PDB entry 7SWP | electron microscopy, 3.80 A resolution | chains A and H of the 3 polymer chains in the assembly

# Chain A
Name: Spike protein S1
From: Severe acute respiratory syndrome coronavirus 2
UniProtKB: P0DTC2 (SPIKE_SARS2); residue numbers follow UniProt; this construct covers 334-528
Amino-acid sequence (195 residues; each row starts with the number of its first residue):
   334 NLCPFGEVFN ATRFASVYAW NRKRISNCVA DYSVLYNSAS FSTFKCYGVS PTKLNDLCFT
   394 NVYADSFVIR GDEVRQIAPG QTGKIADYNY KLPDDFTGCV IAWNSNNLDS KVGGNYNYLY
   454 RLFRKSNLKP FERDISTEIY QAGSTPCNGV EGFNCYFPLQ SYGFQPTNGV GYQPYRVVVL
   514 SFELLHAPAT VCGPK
UniProt features mapped onto this chain:
  - region: Arg403 to Asp405 (Integrin-binding motif), Asn448 to Phe456 (Immunodominant HLA epitope recognized by the CD8+)
  - glycosylation: Asn343 (N-linked (GlcNAc...) (complex) asparagine)
  - natural variant: Gly339 (G339D: In strain: Omicron/BA.1, Omicron/BA.2 and 4 more; G339H: In strain: Omicron/BA.2.75, Omicron/XBB.1.5 and 1 more), Arg346 (R346K: In strain: Mu/B.1.621; R346T: In strain: Omicron/BQ.1.1, Omicron/XBB.1.5 and 1 more), Leu368 (L368I: In strain: Omicron/XBB.1.5, Omicron/EG.5.1), Ser371 (S371F: In strain: Omicron/BA.2, Omicron/BA.2.12.1 and 6 more; S371L: In strain: Omicron/BA.1), Ser373 (S373P: In strain: Omicron/BA.1, Omicron/BA.2 and 7 more), Ser375 (S375F: In strain: Omicron/BA.1, Omicron/BA.2 and 7 more), Thr376 (T376A: In strain: Omicron/BA.2, Omicron/BA.2.12.1 and 5 more), Asp405 (D405N: In strain: Omicron/BA.2, Omicron/BA.2.12.1 and 6 more), Arg408 (R408S: In strain: Omicron/BA.2, Omicron/BA.2.12.1 and 6 more), Lys417 (K417N: In strain: Beta/B.1.351, Omicron/BA.1 and 8 more; K417T: In strain: Gamma/P.1), Asn440 (N440K: In strain: Omicron/BA.1, Omicron/BA.2 and 7 more), Lys444 (K444T: In strain: Omicron/BQ.1.1), 16 further natural variant entries in UniProt
  - mutagenesis: Asn343 (N343Q: Reduced viral infectivity), Leu452 (L452R: Increased resistance to neutralizing antibodies. Decreases HLA binding to NF9 epitope. Increased binding affinity to human ACE2), Tyr453 (Y453F: Decreased HLA binding to NF9 epitope. Increased binding affinity to human ACE2), Ala475 (A475V: Increased resistance to neutralizing antibodies), Val483 (V483A: Increased resistance to neutralizing antibodies), Glu484 (E484D: Increased replication in human TMEM106B overexpressing cells), Phe490 (F490L: Increased resistance to neutralizing antibodies and human covalescent sera neutralization), Gln493 (Q493N: Reduced host ACE2-binding affinity in vitro; Q493Y: Reduced host ACE2-binding affinity in vitro), Asn501 (N501T: Reduced host ACE2-binding affinity in vitro; N501Y: Increased binding affinity to human ACE2), His519 (H519P: Increased resistance to human covalescent sera neutralization)
Disulfide bonds: Cys336-Cys361, Cys379-Cys432, Cys391-Cys525, Cys480-Cys488
What the authors report for this chain:
  - mutagenesis - S477N/T478K, Q493R: decreased binding to Fab G32A4

# Chain H
Name: G32Q4 Fab heavy chain
From: Homo sapiens
Notes: antibody fragment or engineered binder
Amino-acid sequence (234 residues; row label = number of the first residue in the row):
     1 QVQLVESGGG VVQPGRSLRL SCAASGFTFS RYAMQWVRQA PGKGLEWVAV ISYDGNNRYY
    61 ADSVKGRFTI SRDNSKNTLY LQMNSLRAED TAVYYCARGP PGYYDSSGYY QTPEYFQHWG
   121 QGTLVTVSSA STKGPSVFPL APSSKSTSGG TAALGCLVKD YFPEPVTVSW NSGALTSGVH
   181 TFPAVLQSSG LYSLSSVVTV PSSSLGTQTY ICNVNHKPSN TKVDKRVEPK SCDK
Disordered / not traced: 130-234
Disulfide bonds: Cys22-Cys96

# How chain A and chain H interact
Residue-residue contacts (28):
  Tyr369(A) - Ser106(H)  hydrogen bond (backbone-side chain)
  Phe377(A) - Tyr103(H)
  Phe377(A) - Asp105(H)
  Lys378(A) - Tyr103(H)  hydrogen bond
  Cys379(A) - Tyr103(H)
  Cys379(A) - Tyr104(H)  hydrogen bond (backbone-backbone)
  Tyr380(A) - Pro101(H)
  Tyr380(A) - Tyr103(H)  hydrophobic
  Val382(A) - Tyr104(H)
  Ser383(A) - Tyr104(H)
  Ser383(A) - Gly108(H)
  Pro384(A) - Tyr104(H)
  Pro384(A) - Asp105(H)
  Thr385(A) - Gly108(H)
  Pro412(A) - Tyr32(H)  hydrogen bond (backbone-side chain)
  Pro412(A) - Pro101(H)
  Gly413(A) - Tyr32(H)
  Gly413(A) - Arg98(H)  hydrogen bond (backbone-side chain)
  Gly413(A) - Gln117(H)  hydrogen bond (backbone-side chain)
  Gln414(A) - Pro100(H)
  Gln414(A) - Tyr115(H)
  Gln414(A) - Gln117(H)  hydrogen bond
  Asp427(A) - Arg31(H)  hydrogen bond (backbone-side chain)
  Asp427(A) - Tyr32(H)
  Asp428(A) - Thr28(H)
  Asp428(A) - Arg31(H)  salt bridge
  Phe429(A) - Arg31(H)  hydrogen bond (backbone-side chain)
  Thr430(A) - Arg31(H)  hydrogen bond
Other interface residues (no listed pair), chain A (18 interface residues in all): Lys386, Arg408
Other interface residues (no listed pair), chain H (14 interface residues in all): Ser107

# In short
Chain A and chain H form an interface of 18 and 14 residues respectively; the contacts include 10 hydrogen
bonds and 1 salt bridge. Polar contacts include Asp428(A)-Arg31(H), Tyr369(A)-Ser106(H) and
Lys378(A)-Tyr103(H). From UniProt: 10 mutagenesis sites on chain A. The paper reports that S477N/T478K and
Q493R of chain A reduce binding to Fab G32A4.
Here chain A is Spike protein S1 (Severe acute respiratory syndrome coronavirus 2) and chain H is G32Q4 Fab
heavy chain (Homo sapiens). Entry 7SWP (G32Q4 Fab in complex with SARS-CoV-2 Spike 6P (RBD local
reconstruction)) was determined by electron microscopy.
